PDB entry 6E0P | electron microscopy, 2.60 A resolution | chains C and J of the 12 polymer chains in the assembly

== Chain C ==
Molecule: Histone H2A type 1-B/E
Organism: Homo sapiens
UniProtKB: P04908 (H2A1B_HUMAN); residues 0-129 here correspond to UniProt positions 1-130 (UniProt number = residue number + 1)
Chain sequence (130 residues; each row starts with the number of its first residue; numbering starts at 0):
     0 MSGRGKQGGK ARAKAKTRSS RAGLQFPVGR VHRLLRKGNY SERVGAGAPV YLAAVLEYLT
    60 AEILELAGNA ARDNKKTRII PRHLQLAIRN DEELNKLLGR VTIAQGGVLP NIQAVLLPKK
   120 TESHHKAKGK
Not modelled in the structure: 0-9, 117-129

== Chain J ==
Molecule: 145-nt DNA strand
Sequence (145 nucleotides; each row starts with the number of its first residue):
     1 ATCAGGAAGT TCATATAAAA GGCAAACGGA AGCATTCTCA GAATATTCTT TGTGATGATG
    61 GAGTTTCACT CACAGAGCTG AACATGCCTT TTGATGGAGC AGTTTCCAAA TACACTTTTG
   121 GTAGAATCTG CAGGTGGATA TTGAT

== Interface between chain C and chain J ==
Pairs across the interface (17):
  Arg-11(C) with DA31(J), hydrogen bond to the sugar; DG32(J), sugar contact
  Ala-12(C) with DG32(J), hydrogen bond to the phosphate
  Ala-14(C) with DA30(J), phosphate contact; DA31(J), phosphate contact
  Lys-15(C) with DA30(J), sugar contact; DA31(J), hydrogen bond to the phosphate
  Thr-16(C) with DA30(J), phosphate contact
  Arg-17(C) with DA30(J), salt bridge to the phosphate
  Arg-20(C) with DA31(J), salt bridge to the phosphate
  Gly-28(C) with DG29(J), phosphate contact; DA30(J), phosphate contact
  Arg-29(C) with DG29(J), phosphate contact
  Arg-32(C) with DG29(J), salt bridge to the phosphate
  Arg-42(C) with DC37(J), sugar contact; DT38(J), sugar contact
  Arg-77(C) with DA19(J), sugar contact
Interface residues without a listed pair, chain C (14 interface residues in all): Lys-13, Arg-35

== Overview ==
The interface between chain C and chain J involves 14 residues on one side and 7 on the other, with 3 hydrogen
bonds and 3 salt bridges. Polar contacts include Arg-11(C)/DA31(J), Ala-12(C)/DG32(J) and Lys-15(C)/DA31(J).
Here chain C is Histone H2A type 1-B/E (Homo sapiens) and chain J is a 145-nt DNA strand. Entry 6E0P (Cryo-EM
structure of the centromeric nucleosome (Native alpha satellite DNA) in complex with a single chain ...) was
determined by electron microscopy, deposited together with 6DZT, 6E0C and 6O1D.
